PDB entry 5E67 | X-ray diffraction, 2.20 A resolution | chains A and C of the 3 polymer chains in the assembly

== Chain A ==
Protein: I-SmaMI LAGLIDADG meganuclease
Organism: Sordaria macrospora (strain ATCC MYA-333 / DSM 997 / K(L3346) / K-hell)
Reference sequence: F7WD42 (F7WD42_SORMK); residues 1-302 here correspond to UniProt positions 114-415 (UniProt number = residue number + 113)
Chain sequence (302 residues; each row starts with the number of its first residue):
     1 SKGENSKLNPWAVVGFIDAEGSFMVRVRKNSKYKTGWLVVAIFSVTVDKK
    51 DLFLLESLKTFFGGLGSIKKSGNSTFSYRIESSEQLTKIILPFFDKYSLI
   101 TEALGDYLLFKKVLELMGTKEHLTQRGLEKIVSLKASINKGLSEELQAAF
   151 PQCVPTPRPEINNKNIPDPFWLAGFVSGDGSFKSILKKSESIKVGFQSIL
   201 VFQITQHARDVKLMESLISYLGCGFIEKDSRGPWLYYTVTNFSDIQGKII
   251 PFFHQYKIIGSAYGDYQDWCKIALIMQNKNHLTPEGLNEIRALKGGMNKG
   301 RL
Disordered / not traced: 1-6, 301-302
Differences from the reference sequence: engineered mutation Ala103 (Lys216 in F7WD42), Asn165 (Leu278 in F7WD42), Ala262 (Lys375 in F7WD42), Gln267 (Met380 in F7WD42)
Bound ions: Mg2+ site 1: Ala19, Asp179 (shared with DC16(C) of chain C); Mg2+ site 2: Glu20, Gly178, Asp179 (shared with DC16(C) of chain C)
Small-molecule neighbours: 2-methoxyethanol (MXE): Phe16, Glu20, Ser177, Gly178

== Chain C ==
Molecule: DNA top strand
Sequence (25 nucleotides; each row starts with the number of its first residue):
     1 GGTATCCTCCATTATCAGGTGTACG
Bound ions: Mg2+ site 1: DC16 (shared with Ala19(A), Asp179(A) of chain A)

== How chain A and chain C interact ==
Pairs across the interface (46):
  Lys32(A) - DG2(C)  sugar contact
  Lys32(A) - DT3(C)  base contact
  Tyr33(A) - DT3(C)  phosphate contact
  Tyr33(A) - DA4(C)  hydrogen bond to the base
  Lys34(A) - DG2(C)  sugar contact
  Lys34(A) - DT3(C)  hydrogen bond to the phosphate
  Leu38(A) - DT5(C)  base contact
  Val40(A) - DT5(C)  base contact
  Lys69(A) - DC7(C)  salt bridge to the phosphate
  Lys69(A) - DT8(C)  phosphate contact
  Lys70(A) - DC9(C)  base contact
  Ser71(A) - DC9(C)  base contact
  Ser71(A) - DC10(C)  hydrogen bond to the base
  Glu81(A) - DT5(C)  phosphate contact
  Glu81(A) - DC6(C)  base contact
  Glu81(A) - DC7(C)  hydrogen bond to the base
  Ser82(A) - DT5(C)  hydrogen bond to the phosphate
  Ser82(A) - DC6(C)  phosphate contact
  Ser83(A) - DT5(C)  hydrogen bond to the phosphate
  Glu84(A) - DT5(C)  hydrogen bond to the phosphate
  Gln85(A) - DC6(C)  phosphate contact
  Lys120(A) - DA4(C)  salt bridge to the phosphate
  His122(A) - DA4(C)  salt bridge to the phosphate
  Leu123(A) - DT3(C)  phosphate contact
  Leu123(A) - DA4(C)  phosphate contact
  Lys140(A) - DA14(C)  salt bridge to the phosphate
  Asp179(A) - DC16(C)  phosphate contact
  Gly180(A) - DA17(C)  phosphate contact
  Ser181(A) - DC16(C)  sugar contact
  Ser181(A) - DA17(C)  hydrogen bond to the phosphate
  Lys183(A) - DA17(C)  base contact
  Lys183(A) - DG18(C)  hydrogen bond to the base
  Ile185(A) - DT20(C)  base contact
  Lys187(A) - DT20(C)  base contact
  Lys187(A) - DG21(C)  hydrogen bond to the base
  Lys187(A) - DT22(C)  hydrogen bond to the base
  Gln203(A) - DA17(C)  hydrogen bond to the base
  Thr205(A) - DT15(C)  sugar contact
  Thr205(A) - DC16(C)  base contact
  His207(A) - DT15(C)  salt bridge to the phosphate
  Arg231(A) - DT15(C)  base contact
  Trp234(A) - DA14(C)  sugar contact
  Trp234(A) - DT15(C)  hydrogen bond to the phosphate
  Tyr236(A) - DC16(C)  hydrogen bond to the base
  Tyr236(A) - DA17(C)  base contact
  Lys294(A) - DG19(C)  salt bridge to the phosphate
Also at the interface, not in a pair above, chain A (37 interface residues in all): Arg28, Ser67, Arg79, Gly178, Lys188, Asp229, Asn298

== Summary ==
37 residues of chain A and 18 residues of chain C are in contact; the contacts include 14 hydrogen bonds and 6
salt bridges. Among the polar pairs are Tyr33(A)-DA4(C), Ser71(A)-DC10(C) and Glu81(A)-DC7(C). Chain A binds
2-methoxyethanol.
Chain A is I-SmaMI LAGLIDADG meganuclease (Sordaria macrospora (strain ATCC MYA-333 / DSM 997 / K(L3346) /
K-hell)) and chain C is DNA top strand; the structure, K103A/K262A double mutant of I-SmaMI, was determined by
X-ray diffraction together with 5E5O, 5E5P, 5E5S and 5E63 from the same study.
